PDB entry 7TK8 | electron microscopy, 4.70 A resolution (low resolution: residue-level contacts below are approximate; hydrogen-bond / salt-bridge calls are withheld) | chains 0 and 1 of the 27 polymer chains in the assembly

# Chain 0 (and 1)
Protein: ATP synthase subunit 9, mitochondrial
Source organism: Saccharomyces cerevisiae
Notes: chain 1 of this document is another copy of the same molecule, construct and numbering; everything in this record applies to it too
Reference sequence: P61829 (ATP9_YEAST); numbering as in UniProt (aligned over 1-76)
Amino-acid sequence (76 residues; row label = number of the first residue in the row):
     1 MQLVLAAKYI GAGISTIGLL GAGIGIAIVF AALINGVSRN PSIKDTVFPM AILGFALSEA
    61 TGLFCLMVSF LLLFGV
Not modelled in the structure: 76
Swiss-Prot annotation at these positions:
  - site: Glu-59 (Reversibly protonated during proton transport)
  - modified residue: Met-1 (N-formylmethionine)
  - natural variant: Thr-46 (T46L: In strain: DS400/A3 and KL14-4A), Leu-53 (L53F: In strain: DS400/A3, DS401 and 1 more), Leu-57 (L57V: In oligomycin-resistant mutant and cross-resistance to venturicidin), Cys-65 (C65S: In oligomycin-resistant mutant)

# How chain 0 and chain 1 interact
Contacting residue pairs - 8 pairs, chain 0 then chain 1:
  Gly-11(0) with Tyr-9(1); Ile-10(1); Gly-13(1)
  Ile-14(0) with Gly-13(1)
  Ser-15(0) with Gly-13(1)
  Gly-18(0) with Leu-20(1)
  Gly-21(0) with Leu-20(1); Ile-24(1)
Other interface residues (no listed pair), chain 0 (8 interface residues in all): Ala-7, Gly-25, Ser-58
Other interface residues (no listed pair), chain 1 (9 interface residues in all): Thr-16, Ile-17, Gly-23, Ala-27

# In short
Chain 0 and chain 1 form an interface of 8 and 9 residues respectively.
Chain 0 and chain 1 are both ATP synthase subunit 9, mitochondrial (Saccharomyces cerevisiae); the structure,
Yeast ATP synthase State 1catalytic(c) with 10 mM ATP backbone model, was determined by electron microscopy
(same publication as 7TJS, 7TJT, 7TJU, 7TJV, 7TJW, 7TJX and 30 further entries).
